PDB entry 5UG7 | X-ray diffraction, 1.80 A resolution | chain A

# Chain A
Protein: Perforin-1
Organism: Mus musculus
Notes: fragment: C2 Domain
UniProtKB: P10820 (PERF_MOUSE); residues 410-535 here = UniProt positions 410-535
Sequence (149 residues; numbered 410 to 558; the number before each row is that of its first residue):
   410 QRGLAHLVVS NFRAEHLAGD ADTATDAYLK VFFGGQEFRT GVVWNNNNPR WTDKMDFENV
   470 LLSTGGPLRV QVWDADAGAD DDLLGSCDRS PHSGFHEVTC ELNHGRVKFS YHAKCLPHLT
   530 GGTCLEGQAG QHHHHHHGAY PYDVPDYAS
Disordered / not traced: 536-558
Construct notes: engineered mutation Ala427 (Trp in P10820), Ala430 (Tyr in P10820), Asp431 (Thr in P10820), Ala486 (Tyr in P10820), Ala488 (Trp in P10820); expression tag (536-558)
Curated features (UniProtKB/Swiss-Prot):
  - binding site (Ca(2+)): Gly428, Asp429, Thr432, Ala433, Asp435, Asn454, Glu467, Asp483, Ala484, Asp485, Asp489, Asp490, Asp491
  - mutagenesis: Asp429 (D429N: Abolished binding of the weakest calcium-binding site, leading to impaired interaction with lipid membranes), Asp435 (D435N: Abolished binding of the weakest calcium-binding site, leading to impaired interaction with lipid membranes), Asp483 (D483N: Abolished binding of the weakest calcium-binding site, leading to impaired interaction with lipid membranes), Asp490 (D490N: Does not affect interaction with lipid membranes), Asp491 (D491N: Decreased calcium-binding)
Disulfide bonds: Cys496-Cys509, Cys524-Cys533
Bound ions: Ca2+ site 1: Gly428, Asp429, Asp483, Asp485, Asp491; Ca2+ site 2: Asp429, Thr432, Ala433, Asp435, Asn454, Glu535; Ca2+ site 3: Asp429, Asp435, Asp483, Ala484, Asp485
Reported in the primary citation:
  - Ca2+ coordination: Asp429, Asp491
  - mutagenesis - D429A, D429A/T431D, D483A: decreased localization
  - mutagenesis - D429A, D483A: unchanged expression
  - mutagenesis - W427A/Y430A/Y486A/W488A, T431D, D491A: unchanged localization
  - mutagenesis - T431D: increased stability in response to Ca2+
  - mutagenesis - T431D: unchanged binding to membranes
  - mutagenesis - T431D: increased localization

# Overview
Gly428, Asp429, Asp483, Asp485 and Asp491 coordinate Ca2+ site 1. The Ca2+ site 2 is built by Asp429, Thr432,
Ala433, Asp435, Asn454 and Glu535. From UniProt: 13 Ca2+-binding residues and 5 mutagenesis sites. The paper
reports that D429A, D429A/T431D and D483A reduce localization; Ca2+ coordination by Asp429 and Asp491; 6
substitutions were tested in all.
Chain A is Perforin-1 (Mus musculus); the structure, Calcium bound Perforin C2 Domain - T431D, was determined
by X-ray diffraction together with 5UG6 from the same study.
